Entry 3FKU (X-ray diffraction, 3.20 A resolution); this record covers chains A and F of the 9 polymer chains in the assembly.

# Chain A
Molecule: Hemagglutinin
Source organism: Influenza A virus (A/Viet Nam/1203/2004(H5N1))
Notes: fragment: ha1
UniProt: Q5EP31 (Q5EP31_I04A1); residues 5-334 here correspond to UniProt positions 17-346 (UniProt number = residue number + 12)
Chain sequence (338 residues; each row starts with the number of its first residue; numbers below 1 keep their minus sign (Ala-3 is residue -3)):
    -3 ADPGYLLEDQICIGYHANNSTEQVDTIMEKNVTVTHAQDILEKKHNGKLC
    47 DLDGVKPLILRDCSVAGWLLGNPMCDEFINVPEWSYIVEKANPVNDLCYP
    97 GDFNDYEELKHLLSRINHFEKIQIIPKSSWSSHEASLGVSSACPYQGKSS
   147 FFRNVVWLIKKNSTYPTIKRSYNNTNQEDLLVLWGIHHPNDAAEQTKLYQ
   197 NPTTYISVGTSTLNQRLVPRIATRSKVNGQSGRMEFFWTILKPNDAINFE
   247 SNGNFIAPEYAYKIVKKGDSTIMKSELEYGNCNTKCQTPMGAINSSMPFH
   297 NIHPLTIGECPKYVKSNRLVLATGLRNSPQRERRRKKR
Disordered / not traced: -3 to 3, 327-334
Differences from the reference sequence: expression tag (-3 to 4)
Cystine bridges: Cys46-Cys278, Cys59-Cys71, Cys94-Cys139, Cys282-Cys306
Glycans and other covalent adducts: N-acetylglucosamine (NAG) linked to Asn27, Asn169

# Chain F
Molecule: Hemagglutinin HA2 chain
Source organism: Influenza A virus (A/Viet Nam/1203/2004(H5N1))
Notes: fragment: ha2
UniProt: A8UDR4 (A8UDR4_I04A1); residues 1-176 here correspond to UniProt positions 343-518 (UniProt number = residue number + 342)
Chain sequence (182 residues; row label = number of the first residue in the row):
     1 GLFGAIAGFIEGGWQGMVDGWYGYHHSNEQGSGYAADKESTQKAIDGVTN
    51 KVNSIIDKMNTQFEAVGREFNNLERRIENLNKKMEDGFLDVWTYNAELLV
   101 LMENERTLDFHDSNVKNLYDKVRLQLRDNAKELGNGCFEFYHKCDNECME
   151 SVRNGTYDYPQYSEEARLKREEISGVRSLVPR
Disordered / not traced: 181-182
Differences from the reference sequence: expression tag (177-182)
Cystine bridges: Cys144-Cys148
Reported in the primary citation:
  - mutagenesis - V52L: unchanged binding to Neutralizing antibody F10

# How chain A and chain F interact
Contacting residue pairs - 9 pairs, chain A then chain F:
  Ile23(A) - Asn50(F)
  Ile23(A) - Lys51(F)
  Ile23(A) - Ser54(F)  hydrogen bond (backbone-side chain)
  Ile23(A) - Lys58(F)
  Met24(A) - Gly47(F)
  Met24(A) - Asn50(F)  hydrogen bond (backbone-side chain)
  Met24(A) - Lys51(F)
  Met24(A) - Phe110(F)  hydrophobic
  Lys311(A) - Thr61(F)
Interface residues without a listed pair, chain A (4 interface residues in all): Thr22

# Summary
4 residues of chain A face 7 of chain F across their interface, with 2 hydrogen bonds. Polar contacts include
Ile23(A)-Ser54(F) and Met24(A)-Asn50(F). N-acetylglucosamine is covalently linked to Asn27(A) and Asn169(A).
The paper reports that V52L of chain F leaves binding to Neutralizing antibody F10 unchanged.
Chain A is Hemagglutinin and chain F is Hemagglutinin HA2 chain, both from Influenza A virus (A/Viet
Nam/1203/2004(H5N1)); the structure, Crystal structure of influenza hemagglutinin (H5) in complex with a
broadly neutralizing antibody F10, was determined by X-ray diffraction.
